Entry 1NEN (X-ray diffraction, 2.90 A resolution); this record covers chains B and C of the 4 polymer chains in the assembly.

# Chain B
Name: Succinate dehydrogenase iron-sulfur protein
From: Escherichia coli
Notes: EC 1.3.99.1, 1.3.5.1
UniProt: P07014 (DHSB_ECOLI); residues 1-238 here = UniProt positions 1-238
Amino-acid sequence (238 residues; numbered 1 to 238; the number before each row is that of its first residue):
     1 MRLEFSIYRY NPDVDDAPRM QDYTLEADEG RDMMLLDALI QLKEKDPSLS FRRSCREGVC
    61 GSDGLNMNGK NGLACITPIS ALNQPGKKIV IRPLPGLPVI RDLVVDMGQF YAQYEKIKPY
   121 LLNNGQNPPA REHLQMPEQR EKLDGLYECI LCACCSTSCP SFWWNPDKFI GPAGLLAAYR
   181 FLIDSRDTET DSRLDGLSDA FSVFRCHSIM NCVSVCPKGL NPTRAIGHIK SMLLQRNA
Bound ions: 2Fe-2S cluster Fe: Cys55, Cys60, Asp63, Cys75; 4Fe-4S cluster Fe: Cys149, Cys152, Cys155, Cys216; 3Fe-4S cluster Fe: Cys159, Cys206, Cys212; Ca2+: Asp187, Thr190
Small-molecule neighbours:
  - DNT (2-[1-methylhexyl]-4,6-dinitrophenol): Pro160, Trp163, Trp164, His207, Ile209
  - 3Fe-4S cluster (F3S): Cys159, Ser161, Phe169, Pro172, Cys206, His207, Ser208, Ile209, Met210, Asn211, Cys212, Thr223, Ile226
  - 2Fe-2S cluster (FES): Arg53, Ser54, Cys55, Arg56, Glu57, Gly58, Val59, Cys60, Gly61, Ser62, Asp63, Leu73, Cys75
  - 4Fe-4S cluster (SF4): Phe110, Cys149, Ile150, Leu151, Cys152, Ala153, Cys154, Cys155, Ala173, Leu176, Cys216, Pro217, Lys218, Leu220, Pro222
Curated features (UniProtKB/Swiss-Prot):
  - binding site ([2Fe-2S] cluster): Cys55, Cys60, Cys75
  - binding site ([4Fe-4S] cluster): Cys149, Cys152, Cys155, Cys216
  - binding site ([3Fe-4S] cluster): Cys159, Cys206, Cys212
  - binding site (a ubiquinone): Trp164

# Chain C
Name: Succinate dehydrogenase cytochrome b-556 subunit
From: Escherichia coli
UniProt: P69054 (DHSC_ECOLI); numbering as in UniProt (aligned over 1-129)
Amino-acid sequence (129 residues; numbered 1 to 129; the number before each row is that of its first residue):
     1 MIRNVKKQRP VNLDLQTIRF PITAIASILH RVSGVITFVA VGILLWLLGT SLSSPEGFEQ
    61 ASAIMGSFFV KFIMWGILTA LAYHVVVGIR HMMMDFGYLE ETFEAGKRSA KISFVITVVL
   121 SLLAGVLVW
Bound ions: heme Fe: His84 (shared with 1 residue of chain D)
Small-molecule neighbours:
  - cardiolipin (CDN): Val41, Leu44, Leu48, Ser51, Phe58, Ala61, Ser62, Met65, Leu78, Leu81, Ala82, Val85, Leu120, Leu123, Ala124, Val126, Leu127, Val128, Trp129
  - DNT (2-[1-methylhexyl]-4,6-dinitrophenol): Leu15, Phe20, Ala24, Ser27, Ile28, Arg31, Val32
  - EPH (L-alpha-phosphatidyl-beta-oleoyl-gamma-palmitoyl-phosphatidylethanolamine): Ile22, Leu29, Thr79, Lys107, Lys111, Phe114, Thr117, Val118
  - heme (HEM): His30, Arg31, Gly34, Val35, Thr37, Phe38, His84, Val85, Gly88, Ile89, His91, Met92
Curated features (UniProtKB/Swiss-Prot):
  - binding site (heme): His84

# Interface between chain B and chain C
Residue-residue contacts - 41 pairs, chain B then chain C:
  Tyr10(B) - Pro10(C)
  Asp13(B) - Lys7(C)  salt bridge
  Pro18(B) - Pro10(C)  hydrophobic
  Asn66(B) - Thr17(C)
  Gly69(B) - Thr17(C)
  Gly69(B) - Ile18(C)
  Gly69(B) - Arg19(C)  hydrogen bond (backbone-backbone)
  Arg92(B) - Asn12(C)  hydrogen bond
  Arg92(B) - Thr17(C)  hydrogen bond
  Pro93(B) - Asn12(C)  hydrogen bond (backbone-side chain)
  Pro95(B) - Asn12(C)
  Pro95(B) - Ile18(C)  hydrophobic
  Gly96(B) - Val11(C)
  Gly96(B) - Asn12(C)  hydrogen bond (backbone-backbone)
  Gly96(B) - Leu13(C)
  Leu97(B) - Val11(C)
  Pro98(B) - Pro10(C)
  Val99(B) - Arg9(C)
  Val99(B) - Pro10(C)  hydrogen bond (backbone-backbone)
  Ile100(B) - Arg9(C)
  Asp106(B) - Arg9(C)  salt bridge
  Trp163(B) - Ile18(C)  hydrophobic
  Trp163(B) - Phe20(C)  hydrophobic
  His207(B) - Arg31(C)  hydrogen bond
  His207(B) - His91(C)  hydrogen bond (backbone-side chain)
  Ile209(B) - Thr23(C)  hydrogen bond (backbone-side chain)
  Ile209(B) - Ala24(C)  hydrophobic
  Ile209(B) - Ser27(C)
  Met210(B) - Met94(C)  hydrophobic
  Met210(B) - Glu101(C)
  Met210(B) - Thr102(C)
  Met210(B) - Phe103(C)  hydrophobic
  Asn211(B) - Pro21(C)
  Asn211(B) - Ala24(C)
  Val213(B) - Phe103(C)  hydrophobic
  Ser214(B) - Pro21(C)
  Ser214(B) - Phe103(C)
  Asn221(B) - Glu101(C)  hydrogen bond (side chain-backbone)
  Asn221(B) - Thr102(C)
  Thr223(B) - Glu101(C)  hydrogen bond (side chain-backbone)
  Arg224(B) - Glu101(C)
Interface residues without a listed pair, chain B (31 interface residues in all): Tyr8, Pro12, Asn68, Lys70, Leu94, His228, Lys230
Interface residues without a listed pair, chain C (24 interface residues in all): Asp14, Leu15, Asp95, Gly106

# Summary
31 residues of chain B face 24 of chain C across their interface; the contacts include 11 hydrogen bonds and 2
salt bridges. Polar pairs include Asp13(B)-Lys7(C), Asp106(B)-Arg9(C) and Arg92(B)-Asn12(C). Compound DNT is
bound between chain B and chain C.
Here chain B is Succinate dehydrogenase iron-sulfur protein and chain C is Succinate dehydrogenase cytochrome
b-556 subunit, both from Escherichia coli. Entry 1NEN (Complex II (Succinate Dehydrogenase) From E. Coli with
Dinitrophenol-17 inhibitor co-crystallized at the ubiquinone binding site) was determined by X-ray diffraction
(same publication as 1NEK).
